PDB entry 6Q0W | X-ray diffraction, 2.90 A resolution | chains B and D of the 5 polymer chains in the assembly

Chain B:
Name: DDB1- and CUL4-associated factor 15
Source organism: Homo sapiens
Notes: fragment: N-terminal domain
Reference sequence: Q66K64 (DCA15_HUMAN); residue numbers follow UniProt; this construct covers 34-260
Chain sequence (276 residues; row label = number of the first residue in the row; numbers below 1 keep their minus sign (Met-15 is residue -15)):
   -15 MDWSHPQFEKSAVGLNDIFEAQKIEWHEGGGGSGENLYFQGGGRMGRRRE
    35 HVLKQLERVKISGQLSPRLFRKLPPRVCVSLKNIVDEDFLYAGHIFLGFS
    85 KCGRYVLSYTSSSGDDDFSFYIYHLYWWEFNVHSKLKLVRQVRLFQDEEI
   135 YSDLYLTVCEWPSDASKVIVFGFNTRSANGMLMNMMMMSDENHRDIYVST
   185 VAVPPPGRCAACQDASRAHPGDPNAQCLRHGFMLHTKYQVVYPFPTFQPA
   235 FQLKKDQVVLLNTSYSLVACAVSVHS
Not modelled in the structure: -15 to 32, 98-102, 164-170, 201-207, 260
Sequence notes: initiating methionine (-15); expression tag (-14 to 33)
UniProt features mapped onto this chain:
  - binding site (Zn(2+)): Cys193, Cys196, Cys211, His214
  - binding site (E7820): Phe231, Ala234, Phe235
  - modified residue: Ser50 (Phosphoserine)
  - mutagenesis: Val90 (V90D: Abolished interaction with DDB1, DDA1 and RBM39 in presence of indisulam), Leu91 (L91P: Abolished interaction with DDB1, DDA1 and RBM39 in presence of indisulam), Trp112 (W112R: Abolished interaction with DDB1, DDA1 and RBM39 in presence of indisulam), Phe129 (F129S/V: Abolished interaction with DDB1, DDA1 and RBM39 in presence of indisulam), Val182 (V182D: Decreased interaction with DDB1, DDA1 and RBM39 in presence of indisulam), Cys196 (C196Y: Decreased interaction with DDB1, DDA1 and RBM39 in presence of indisulam), Gln232 (Q232R: Decreased interaction with RBM39 in presence of indisulam, without affecting interaction with DDA1 and DDB1), Leu244 (L244P: Decreased interaction with DDB1, DDA1 and RBM39 in presence of indisulam)
Bound ions: Zn2+: Cys193, Cys196, Cys211
Residues lining bound ligands: Indisulam (EF6; N~1~-(3-chloro-1H-indol-7-yl)benzene-1,4-disulfonamide): Thr230, Phe231, Gln232, Pro233, Ala234, Phe235
From the paper describing this entry:
  - binding site for Indisulam: Ala234, Phe235

Chain D:
Name: RNA-binding protein 39
Source organism: Homo sapiens
Notes: fragment: RRM2 domain
Reference sequence: Q14498 (RBM39_HUMAN); residue numbers follow UniProt; this construct covers 250-332
Chain sequence (107 residues; numbered 226 to 332; the number before each row is that of its first residue):
   226 MGSSHHHHHHSAVDENLYFQGGGRMRLYVGSLHFNITEDMLRGIFEPFGR
   276 IESIQLMMDSETGRSKGYGFITFSDSECAKKALEQLNGFELAGRPMKVGH
   326 VTERTDA
Not modelled in the structure: 226-248, 328-332
Sequence notes: initiating methionine (226); expression tag (227-249)
UniProt features mapped onto this chain:
  - natural variant: Met265 (M265L: Associated with resistance to anticancer indisulam), Gly268 (G268E: Associated with resistance to anticancer indisulam; G268R: Associated with resistance to anticancer indisulam; G268V: Associated with resistance to anticancer indisulam ...), Glu271 (E271G: Associated with resistance to anticancer indisulam; E271Q: Associated with resistance to anticancer indisulam), Pro272 (P272S: Associated with resistance to anticancer indisulam)
Residues lining bound ligands: Indisulam (EF6; N~1~-(3-chloro-1H-indol-7-yl)benzene-1,4-disulfonamide): Asn260, Thr262, Asp264, Met265
From the paper describing this entry:
  - mutagenesis - G268V: abolished binding to DDB1- and CUL4-associated factor 15 (chain B)

Interface between chain B and chain D:
Pairs across the interface (15):
  Tyr139(B) with Glu277(D), hydrogen bond (side chain-backbone)
  Phe157(B) with Arg267(D)
  Thr159(B) with Arg275(D); Ile276(D), hydrogen bond (side chain-backbone)
  Arg160(B) with Glu271(D), salt bridge; Arg275(D)
  Ser173(B) with Arg275(D), hydrogen bond
  Glu175(B) with Arg275(D), salt bridge
  Arg178(B) with Arg267(D); Glu271(D), salt bridge
  Tyr226(B) with Pro272(D), hydrogen bond (side chain-backbone)
  Phe228(B) with Glu271(D)
  Thr230(B) with Gly268(D)
  Phe231(B) with Asp264(D)
  Pro233(B) with Asp264(D)

Overview:
Chain B and chain D form an interface of 12 and 8 residues respectively, with 4 hydrogen bonds and 3 salt
bridges. Polar pairs include Arg160(B)-Glu271(D), Glu175(B)-Arg275(D) and Arg178(B)-Glu271(D). From the paper:
a binding site for Indisulam at Ala234(B) and Phe235(B); G268V of chain D abolishes binding to DDB1- and
CUL4-associated factor 15 (chain B).
Here chain B is DDB1- and CUL4-associated factor 15 and chain D is RNA-binding protein 39, both from Homo
sapiens. Entry 6Q0W (Structure of DDB1-DDA1-DCAF15 complex bound to Indisulam and RBM39) was determined by
X-ray diffraction together with 6Q0R and 6Q0V from the same study.
